PDB entry 6XLM | electron microscopy, 3.20 A resolution | chains C and E of the 9 polymer chains in the assembly

== Chain C ==
Molecule: DNA-directed RNA polymerase subunit beta
Organism: Escherichia coli O157:H7
Notes: EC 2.7.7.6
UniProtKB: B7MIX3 (RPOB_ECO45); residue numbers follow UniProt; this construct covers 1-1342
Sequence (1342 residues; row label = number of the first residue in the row):
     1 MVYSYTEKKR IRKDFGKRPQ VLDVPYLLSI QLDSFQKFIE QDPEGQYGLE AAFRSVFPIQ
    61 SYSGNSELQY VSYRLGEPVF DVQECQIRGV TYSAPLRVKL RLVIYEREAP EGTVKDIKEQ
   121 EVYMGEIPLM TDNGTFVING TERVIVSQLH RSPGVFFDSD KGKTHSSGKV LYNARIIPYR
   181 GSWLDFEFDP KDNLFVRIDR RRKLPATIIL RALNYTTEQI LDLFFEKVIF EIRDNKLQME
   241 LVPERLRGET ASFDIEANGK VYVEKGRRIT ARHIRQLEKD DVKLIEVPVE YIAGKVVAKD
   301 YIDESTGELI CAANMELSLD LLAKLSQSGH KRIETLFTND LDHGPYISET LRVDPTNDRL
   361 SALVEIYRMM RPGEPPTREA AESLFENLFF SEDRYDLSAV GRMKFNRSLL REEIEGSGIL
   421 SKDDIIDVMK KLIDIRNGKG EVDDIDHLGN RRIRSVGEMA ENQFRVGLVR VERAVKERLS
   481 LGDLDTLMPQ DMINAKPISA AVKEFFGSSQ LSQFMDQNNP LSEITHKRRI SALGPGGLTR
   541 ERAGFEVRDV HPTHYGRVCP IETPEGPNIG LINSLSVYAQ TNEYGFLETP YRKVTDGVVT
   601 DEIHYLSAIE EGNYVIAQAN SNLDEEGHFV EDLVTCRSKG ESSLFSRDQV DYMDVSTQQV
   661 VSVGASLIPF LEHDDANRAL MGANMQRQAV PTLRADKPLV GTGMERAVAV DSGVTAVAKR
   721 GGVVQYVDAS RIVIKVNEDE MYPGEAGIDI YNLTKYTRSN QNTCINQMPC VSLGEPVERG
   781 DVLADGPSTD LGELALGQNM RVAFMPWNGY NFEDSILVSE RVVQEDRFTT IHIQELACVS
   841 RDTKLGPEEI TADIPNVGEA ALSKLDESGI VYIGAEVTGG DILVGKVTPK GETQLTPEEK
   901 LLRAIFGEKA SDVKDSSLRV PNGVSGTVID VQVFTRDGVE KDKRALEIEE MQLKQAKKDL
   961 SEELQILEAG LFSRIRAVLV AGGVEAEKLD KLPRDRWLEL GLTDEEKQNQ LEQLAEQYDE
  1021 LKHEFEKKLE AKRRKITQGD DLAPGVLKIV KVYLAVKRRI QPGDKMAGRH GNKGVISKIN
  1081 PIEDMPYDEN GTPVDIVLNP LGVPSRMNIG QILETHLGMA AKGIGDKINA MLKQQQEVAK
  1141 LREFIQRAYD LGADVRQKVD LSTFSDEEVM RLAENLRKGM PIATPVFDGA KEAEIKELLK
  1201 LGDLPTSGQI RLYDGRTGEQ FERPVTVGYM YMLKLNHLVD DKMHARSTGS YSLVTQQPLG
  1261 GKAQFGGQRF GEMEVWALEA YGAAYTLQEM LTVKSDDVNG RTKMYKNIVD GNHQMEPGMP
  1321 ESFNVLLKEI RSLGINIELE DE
Disordered / not traced: 1-2, 1342
Swiss-Prot annotation at these positions:
  - modified residue (N6-acetyllysine): Lys1022, Lys1200
Ligand contacts:
  - chapso (1N7), molecule 1: Gln46, Tyr47, Tyr179, Asp396, Ser398, Ala399, Val400, Arg452, Glu458, Glu461, Arg465, Glu583, Tyr584
  - chapso (1N7), molecule 2: Gln725, Tyr726, Arg731, Glu962, Gln965, Ile966, Ala969

== Chain E ==
Molecule: DNA-directed RNA polymerase subunit omega
Organism: Escherichia coli O157:H7
Notes: EC 2.7.7.6
UniProtKB: B7MFL0 (RPOZ_ECO45); numbering as in UniProt (aligned over 1-91)
Sequence (91 residues; row label = number of the first residue in the row):
     1 MARVTVQDAV EKIGNRFDLV LVAARRARQM QVGGKDPLVP EENDKTTVIA LREIEEGLIN
    61 NQILDVRERQ EQQEQEAAEL QAVTAIAEGR R
Disordered / not traced: 1, 81-91

== Chain C / chain E interface ==
Residue-residue contacts (9; chain C residue first):
  Tyr1281(C) - Phe17(E)
  Gly1282(C) - Phe17(E)
  Tyr1285(C) - Leu21(E)  hydrophobic
  Gly1311(C) - Gln31(E)
  Asn1312(C) - Gln31(E)
  Asn1312(C) - Val32(E)
  His1313(C) - Arg28(E)  hydrogen bond (backbone-side chain)
  His1313(C) - Gln31(E)  hydrogen bond (backbone-side chain)
  Gln1314(C) - Arg28(E)

== Overview ==
7 residues of chain C face 5 of chain E across their interface, with 2 hydrogen bonds. Polar contacts include
His1313(C)-Arg28(E) and His1313(C)-Gln31(E). Bound to chain C: chapso.
Here chain C is DNA-directed RNA polymerase subunit beta and chain E is DNA-directed RNA polymerase subunit
omega, both from Escherichia coli O157:H7. Entry 6XLM (Cryo-EM structure of E.coli RNAP-DNA elongation complex
1 (RDe1) in EcmrR-dependent transcription) was determined by electron microscopy, deposited together with
6XL5, 6XL6, 6XL9, 6XLA, 6XLJ, 6XLK, 6XLL and 6XLN.
